PDB entry 7H1P | X-ray diffraction, 1.38 A resolution | chains A and B

== Chain A ==
Protein: Serine protease subunit NS2B
From: Zika virus
UniProt: Q32ZE1 (POLG_ZIKV); residues 46-89 here correspond to UniProt positions 1414-1457 (UniProt number = residue number + 1368)
Amino-acid sequence (46 residues; numbered 44 to 89; the number before each row is that of its first residue):
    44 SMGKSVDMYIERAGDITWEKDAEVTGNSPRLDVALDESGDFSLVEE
Not modelled in the structure: 44-49, 89
Sequence notes: expression tag (44-45)
Residues lining bound ligands: Z425338146 (US7; 1-[4-(methylsulfonyl)phenyl]piperazine): Ser81, Gly82, Asp83

== Chain B ==
Protein: Serine protease NS3
From: Zika virus
Notes: EC 3.4.21.91, 3.6.1.15, 3.6.4.13
UniProt: Q32ZE1 (POLG_ZIKV); residues 11-177 here correspond to UniProt positions 1509-1675 (UniProt number = residue number + 1498)
Amino-acid sequence (168 residues; numbered 10 to 177; the number before each row is that of its first residue):
    10 MKEVKKGETTDGVYRVMTRRLLGSTQVGVGVMQEGVFHTMWHVTKGAALR
    60 SGEGRLDPYWGDVKQDLVSYCGPWKLDAAWDGLSEVQLLAVPPGERAKNI
   110 QTLPGIFKTKDGDIGAVALDYPAGTSGSPILDKCGRVIGLYGNGVVIKNG
   160 SYVSAITQGKREEETPVE
Not modelled in the structure: 10-15, 172-177
Sequence notes: initiating methionine (10); conflict Lys107 (Arg1605 in Q32ZE1)
Residues lining bound ligands: Z425338146 (US7; 1-[4-(methylsulfonyl)phenyl]piperazine): His51, Asp75, Ala132, Ser135, Gly151, Asn152
UniProt features mapped onto this chain:
  - active site (Charge relay system): His51, Asp75, Ser135

== Chain A / chain B interface ==
Contacting residue pairs (96):
  Asp50(A) - Arg59(B)  salt bridge
  Met51(A) - Met26(B)
  Met51(A) - Val36(B)  hydrophobic
  Met51(A) - Val52(B)
  Met51(A) - Thr53(B)
  Met51(A) - Leu58(B)
  Met51(A) - Arg59(B)  hydrogen bond (backbone-backbone)
  Tyr52(A) - Arg24(B)
  Tyr52(A) - Val25(B)
  Tyr52(A) - Met26(B)  hydrogen bond (backbone-backbone)
  Tyr52(A) - Arg28(B)  hydrogen bond
  Tyr52(A) - Ser33(B)
  Tyr52(A) - Arg59(B)
  Ile53(A) - Tyr23(B)  hydrophobic
  Ile53(A) - Arg24(B)
  Ile53(A) - Met41(B)  hydrophobic
  Ile53(A) - Phe46(B)  hydrophobic
  Ile53(A) - Arg59(B)  hydrogen bond (backbone-backbone)
  Ile53(A) - Ser60(B)
  Ile53(A) - Leu65(B)  hydrophobic
  Glu54(A) - Tyr23(B)
  Glu54(A) - Arg24(B)  hydrogen bond (backbone-backbone)
  Arg55(A) - Glu17(B)
  Arg55(A) - Thr19(B)
  Arg55(A) - Asp20(B)  hydrogen bond (side chain-backbone)
  Arg55(A) - Val22(B)
  Arg55(A) - Tyr23(B)
  Ala56(A) - Val22(B)  hydrogen bond (backbone-backbone)
  Ala56(A) - Tyr23(B)
  Ala56(A) - Val100(B)  hydrophobic
  Ala56(A) - Ala106(B)
  Gly57(A) - Gly21(B)
  Gly57(A) - Val22(B)  hydrogen bond (backbone-backbone)
  Asp58(A) - Leu98(B)
  Ile59(A) - Gly21(B)
  Ile59(A) - Val22(B)
  Ile59(A) - Val40(B)  hydrophobic
  Ile59(A) - Leu98(B)  hydrophobic
  Ile59(A) - Leu140(B)  hydrophobic
  Ile59(A) - Gly144(B)
  Ile59(A) - Val146(B)  hydrophobic
  Thr60(A) - Asn108(B)  hydrogen bond (backbone-side chain)
  Thr60(A) - Leu140(B)
  Trp61(A) - Glu94(B)
  Trp61(A) - Val95(B)
  Trp61(A) - Gln96(B)
  Trp61(A) - Gln110(B)
  Trp61(A) - Leu140(B)
  Trp61(A) - Asp141(B)
  Trp61(A) - Lys142(B)
  Glu62(A) - Gln96(B)  hydrogen bond (backbone-side chain)
  Glu62(A) - Asn108(B)
  Ala65(A) - Gln96(B)
  Ala65(A) - Asn108(B)
  Glu66(A) - Ile109(B)
  Glu66(A) - Gln110(B)  hydrogen bond (backbone-backbone)
  Val67(A) - Glu94(B)
  Val67(A) - Gln110(B)
  Thr68(A) - Ile109(B)
  Thr68(A) - Gln110(B)  hydrogen bond (backbone-backbone)
  Thr68(A) - Thr111(B)  hydrogen bond (backbone-side chain)
  Thr68(A) - Leu128(B)
  Gly69(A) - Thr111(B)
  Gly69(A) - Ala127(B)
  Asn70(A) - Leu112(B)
  Asn70(A) - Ala127(B)
  Ser71(A) - Leu112(B)  hydrogen bond (side chain-backbone)
  Ser71(A) - Pro113(B)
  Ser71(A) - Gly114(B)
  Pro72(A) - Gly114(B)
  Pro72(A) - Ile115(B)  hydrogen bond (backbone-backbone)
  Pro72(A) - Ala127(B)
  Arg73(A) - Ile115(B)
  Leu74(A) - Ile115(B)  hydrogen bond (backbone-backbone)
  Leu74(A) - Phe116(B)
  Leu74(A) - Lys117(B)  hydrogen bond (backbone-backbone)
  Leu74(A) - Ile156(B)  hydrophobic
  Asp75(A) - Lys117(B)
  Val76(A) - Phe116(B)  hydrophobic
  Val76(A) - Lys117(B)  hydrogen bond (backbone-backbone)
  Val76(A) - Thr118(B)
  Leu78(A) - Lys73(B)
  Asp79(A) - Lys73(B)
  Glu80(A) - Lys73(B)
  Ser81(A) - Val72(B)
  Gly82(A) - Val72(B)
  Gly82(A) - Lys73(B)
  Gly82(A) - Asn152(B)  hydrogen bond (backbone-side chain)
  Phe84(A) - Phe116(B)  hydrophobic
  Phe84(A) - Asn152(B)
  Phe84(A) - Gly153(B)
  Phe84(A) - Val154(B)
  Phe84(A) - Ala164(B)  hydrophobic
  Ser85(A) - Val154(B)
  Leu86(A) - Val154(B)
  Leu86(A) - Val155(B)
Interface residues without a listed pair, chain B (60 interface residues in all): Thr27, Arg29, Ala57, Ile123, Pro138, Lys157, Val162

== In short ==
33 residues of chain A and 60 residues of chain B are in contact; the contacts include 19 hydrogen bonds and 1
salt bridge. Polar pairs include Asp50(A)-Arg59(B), Tyr52(A)-Arg28(B) and Arg55(A)-Asp20(B). Z425338146 is
bound between chain A and chain B.
Here chain A is Serine protease subunit NS2B and chain B is Serine protease NS3, both from Zika virus. Entry
7H1P (PanDDA analysis group deposition -- Crystal Structure of ZIKV NS2B-NS3 protease in complex with
Z425338146) was determined by X-ray diffraction.
